7CRQ - chains H and A of the 12 polymer chains in the assembly; structure by electron microscopy, 3.15 A resolution.

# Chain H
Molecule: Histone H2B
Organism: Xenopus tropicalis
UniProt: Q6AZK7 (Q6AZK7_XENTR); residues 1-122 here correspond to UniProt positions 5-126 (UniProt number = residue number + 4)
Sequence (122 residues; each row starts with the number of its first residue):
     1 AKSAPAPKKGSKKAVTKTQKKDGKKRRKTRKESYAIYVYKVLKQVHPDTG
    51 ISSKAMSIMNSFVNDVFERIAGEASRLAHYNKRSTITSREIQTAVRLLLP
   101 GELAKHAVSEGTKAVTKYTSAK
Disordered / not traced: 1-24, 122

# Chain A
Molecule: 187-nt DNA strand
Organism: Xenopus laevis
Sequence (187 nucleotides; row label = number of the first residue in the row):
     1 ATCGGGTGATGCCCGATCCCCTGGAGAATCCCGGTGCCGAGGCCGCTCAA
    51 TTGGTCGTAGACAGCTCTAGCACCGCTTAAACGCACGTACGCGCTGTCCC
   101 CCGCGTTTTAACCGCCAAGGGGATTACTCCCTAGTCTCCAGGCACGTGTC
   151 AGATATATACATCCTGTTCCAGTGCCGGTGTCGCGAT
Disordered / not traced: 1-10, 179-187

# Chain H / chain A interface
Residue-residue contacts - 9 pairs, chain H then chain A:
  Arg26(H) - DT125(A)  salt bridge to the phosphate
  Arg30(H) - DT47(A)  sugar contact
  Tyr39(H) - DG41(A)  hydrogen bond to the phosphate
  Gly50(H) - DG41(A)  phosphate contact
  Ser52(H) - DA40(A)  phosphate contact
  Ser53(H) - DA40(A)  phosphate contact
  Arg83(H) - DA61(A)  salt bridge to the phosphate
  Ser84(H) - DG60(A)  phosphate contact
  Thr85(H) - DG60(A)  hydrogen bond to the phosphate
Also at the interface, not in a pair above, chain H (12 interface residues in all): Arg27, Thr29, Ile51
Also at the interface, not in a pair above, chain A (10 interface residues in all): DG45, DC48, DA59, DT124

# Summary
12 residues of chain H face 10 of chain A across their interface, with 2 hydrogen bonds and 2 salt bridges.
Polar pairs include Tyr39(H)-DG41(A), Thr85(H)-DG60(A) and Arg26(H)-DT125(A).
Here chain H is Histone H2B (Xenopus tropicalis) and chain A is a 187-nt DNA strand (Xenopus laevis). Entry
7CRQ (NSD3 bearing E1181K/T1232A dual mutation in complex with 187-bp NCP (2:1 binding mode)) was determined
by electron microscopy, deposited together with 7CRO, 7CRP and 7CRR.
